8ZR1 - chains A and C of the 4 polymer chains in the assembly; structure by X-ray diffraction, 2.60 A resolution.

# Chain A (and C)
Name: Streptavidin
From: Streptomyces avidinii
Notes: chain C of this document is another copy of the same molecule, construct and numbering; everything in this record applies to it too
UniProtKB: P22629 (SAV_STRAV); residues 15-139 here correspond to UniProt positions 39-163 (UniProt number = residue number + 24)
Amino-acid sequence (132 residues; numbered 15 to 146; the number before each row is that of its first residue):
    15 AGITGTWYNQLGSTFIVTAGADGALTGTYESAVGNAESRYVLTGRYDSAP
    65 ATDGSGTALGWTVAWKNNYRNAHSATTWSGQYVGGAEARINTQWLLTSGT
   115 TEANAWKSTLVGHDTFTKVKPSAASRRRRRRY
Disordered / not traced: 137-146
Differences from the reference sequence: expression tag (140-146)
Curated features (UniProtKB/Swiss-Prot):
  - motif: R59 to D61 (Cell attachment site)
  - binding site (biotin): Y43, Y54, W92, W108, W120

# Interface between chain A and chain C
Pairs across the interface (86):
  V55(A) with R59(C)
  T57(A) with T57(C), hydrogen bond; G58(C); R59(C)
  G58(A) with T57(C)
  R59(A) with V55(C); T57(C); T76(C); A78(C)
  Y60(A) with A78(C)
  D61(A) with K80(C); N85(C), hydrogen bond; H87(C), salt bridge
  S62(A) with K80(C)
  A63(A) with K80(C); N85(C), hydrogen bond (backbone-side chain); H87(C)
  P64(A) with H87(C)
  A65(A) with H87(C)
  S69(A) with G113(C); T114(C)
  G70(A) with G113(C); T114(C), hydrogen bond (backbone-backbone)
  A72(A) with S88(C); A89(C); T111(C); G113(C)
  G74(A) with T76(C); T91(C)
  W75(A) with T76(C)
  T76(A) with R59(C); G74(C); W75(C), hydrogen bond (side chain-backbone); T76(C)
  A78(A) with R59(C); Y60(C)
  K80(A) with S62(C); A63(C)
  N85(A) with D61(C), hydrogen bond; A63(C), hydrogen bond (side chain-backbone)
  H87(A) with D61(C), salt bridge; A63(C); P64(C); A65(C); A72(C)
  S88(A) with A72(C)
  A89(A) with A72(C); L73(C); S93(C), hydrogen bond (backbone-side chain)
  T91(A) with G74(C); T91(C), hydrogen bond; W92(C); S93(C)
  W92(A) with T91(C)
  S93(A) with A89(C); L109(C), hydrogen bond (side chain-backbone); T111(C), hydrogen bond
  G94(A) with T111(C), hydrogen bond (backbone-side chain)
  Q95(A) with S112(C); G113(C); T114(C), hydrogen bond (side chain-backbone); S122(C)
  R103(A) with E116(C), salt bridge
  Q107(A) with L109(C); T123(C)
  W108(A) with L109(C)
  L109(A) with S93(C), hydrogen bond (backbone-side chain); Q107(C); W108(C); L109(C), hydrophobic
  T111(A) with A72(C); S93(C), hydrogen bond; G94(C), hydrogen bond (side chain-backbone)
  S112(A) with Q95(C)
  G113(A) with S69(C); G70(C); A72(C); Q95(C)
  T114(A) with G68(C); S69(C); G70(C), hydrogen bond (backbone-backbone); Q95(C), hydrogen bond (backbone-side chain)
  T115(A) with G68(C); S69(C)
  S122(A) with Q95(C)
  T123(A) with Q107(C)
Interface residues without a listed pair, chain A (43 interface residues in all): G68, L73, L110, E116, A119
Interface residues without a listed pair, chain C (44 interface residues in all): D67, R103, L110, T115, A119

# Summary
43 residues of chain A face 44 of chain C across their interface; the contacts include 18 hydrogen bonds and 3
salt bridges. Among the polar pairs are D61(A)-H87(C), R103(A)-E116(C) and T57(A)-T57(C). Curated annotation
(UniProt) lists 5 biotin-binding residues on chain A.
Both chains are Streptavidin (Streptomyces avidinii). Entry 8ZR1 (Cocrystallization of engineered streptavidin
with A9 oligo DNA) was determined by X-ray diffraction, deposited together with 8ZR2.
